5XT5 - chains B and C of the 4 polymer chains in the assembly; structure by X-ray diffraction, 2.34 A resolution.

# Chain B
Name: Cysteine desulfurase SufS
Organism: Bacillus subtilis (strain 168)
Notes: EC 2.8.1.7
UniProtKB: O32164 (SUFS_BACSU); numbering as in UniProt (aligned over 1-406)
Amino-acid sequence (419 residues; row label = number of the first residue in the row; numbers below 1 keep their minus sign (Met-2 is residue -2)):
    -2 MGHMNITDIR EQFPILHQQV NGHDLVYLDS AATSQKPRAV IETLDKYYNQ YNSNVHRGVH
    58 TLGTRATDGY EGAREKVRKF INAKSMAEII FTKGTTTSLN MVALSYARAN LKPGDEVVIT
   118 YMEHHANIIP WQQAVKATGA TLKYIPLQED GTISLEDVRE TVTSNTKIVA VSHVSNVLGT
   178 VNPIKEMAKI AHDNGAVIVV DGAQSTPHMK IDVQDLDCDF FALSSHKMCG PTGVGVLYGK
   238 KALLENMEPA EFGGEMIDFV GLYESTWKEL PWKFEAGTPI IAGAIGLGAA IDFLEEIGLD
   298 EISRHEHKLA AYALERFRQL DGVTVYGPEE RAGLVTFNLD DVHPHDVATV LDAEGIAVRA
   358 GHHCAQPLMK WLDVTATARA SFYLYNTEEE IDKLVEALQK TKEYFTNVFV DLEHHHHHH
Unresolved in the structure: -2 to 0, 406-416
Glycans and other covalent adducts: pyridoxal phosphate (PLP) linked to Lys224
Sequence notes: expression tag (-2 to 0, 407-416)
Metal / ion sites: Zn2+: His342 (shared with 3 residues of chain D)
Ligand contacts: pyridoxal phosphate (PLP): Gly91, Thr92, Thr93, His121, Ala123, Ser169, Val171, Asn173, Asp198, Ala200, Gln201, Ser221, His223
Swiss-Prot annotation at these positions:
  - active site: Cys361 (Cysteine persulfide intermediate)
  - modified residue: Lys224 (N6-(pyridoxal phosphate)lysine)
  - mutagenesis: Cys361 (C361A: Loss of cysteine desulfurase activity, still binds SufU and Cys)

# Chain C
Name: Zinc-dependent sulfurtransferase SufU
Organism: Bacillus subtilis (strain 168)
Notes: EC 2.-.-.-
UniProtKB: O32163 (SUFU_BACSU); residue numbers follow UniProt; this construct covers 1-147
Amino-acid sequence (155 residues; row label = number of the first residue in the row):
     1 MSFNANLDTL YRQVIMDHYK NPRNKGVLND SIVVDMNNPT CGDRIRLTMK LDGDIVEDAK
    61 FEGEGCSISM ASASMMTQAI KGKDIETALS MSKIFSDMMQ GKEYDDSIDL GDIEALQGVS
   121 KFPARIKCAT LSWKALEKGV AKEEGGNLEH HHHHH
Unresolved in the structure: 1-5, 141-155
Sequence notes: expression tag (148-155)
Metal / ion sites: Zn2+: Asp43, Cys66, Cys128 (shared with 1 residue of chain A)
Swiss-Prot annotation at these positions:
  - binding site (Zn(2+)): Cys41, Asp43, Cys66, Cys128
  - mutagenesis: Cys41 (C41A: Does not activate SufS; dominant negative to wild-type protein, interacts with SufS. Binds about 40% Zn(2+); C41D: Complete loss of growth without mevalonate), Asp43 (D43A: Increases stability of the bound Fe-S cluster. Binds SufS, binds about 35% Zn(2+)), Cys66 (C66A: Does not interact with SufS, does not activate SufS; no effect in presence of wild-type protein. Binds about 15% Zn(2+); C66D: Complete loss of growth without mevalonate), Cys128 (C128A: Does not interact with SufS, does not activate SufS; no effect in presence of wild-type protein. Binds about 45% Zn(2+); C128D: Delayed growth without mevalonate)

# Chain B / chain C interface
Contacting residue pairs (5):
  Arg54(B) with Pro39(C); Thr40(C)
  Gly55(B) with Thr40(C); Ala124(C)
  Val56(B) with Ala124(C)
Interface residues without a listed pair, chain B (4 interface residues in all): Thr61
Interface residues without a listed pair, chain C (4 interface residues in all): Pro123

# Summary
The chain B/chain C interface involves 4 residues from each chain. Covalently linked pyridoxal phosphate: at
Lys224(B). UniProt lists active-site residue Cys361(B) and one mutagenesis site on chain B; 4 Zn2+-binding
residues and 4 mutagenesis sites on chain C.
Chain B is Cysteine desulfurase SufS and chain C is Zinc-dependent sulfurtransferase SufU, both from Bacillus
subtilis (strain 168); the structure, SufS-SufU complex from Bacillus subtilis, was determined by X-ray
diffraction together with 5XT6 from the same study.
